Entry 1BM2 (X-ray diffraction, 2.10 A resolution); this record covers chains A and L.

[Chain A]
Protein: Protein (growth factor receptor bound protein 2)
Organism: Homo sapiens
Notes: fragment: sh2 domain
UniProtKB: P29354; residue numbers follow UniProt; this construct covers 47-163
Amino-acid sequence (117 residues; numbered 47 to 163; the number before each row is that of its first residue):
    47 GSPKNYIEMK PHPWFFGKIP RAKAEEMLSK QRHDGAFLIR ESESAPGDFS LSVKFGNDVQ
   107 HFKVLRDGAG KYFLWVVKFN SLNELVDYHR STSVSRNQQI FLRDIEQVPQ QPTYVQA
Unresolved in the structure: 47-54, 153-163
Construct notes: cloning artifact (47-48)

[Chain L]
Protein: Protein (PKF273-791)
Amino-acid sequence (7 residues; each row starts with the number of its first residue):
     1 XKYVNVP
Modified positions: ACE (acetyl group) at position 1; Lys2 (l-thialysine; SLZ); Tyr3 (o-phosphotyrosine; PTR)
Glycans and other covalent adducts: covalent link Lys2-Pro7

[Interface between chain A and chain L]
Pairs across the interface - 18 pairs, chain A then chain L:
  Arg67(A) - Lys2(L)  hydrogen bond (side chain-backbone)
  Arg67(A) - Tyr3(L)
  Arg86(A) - Tyr3(L)
  Ser88(A) - Tyr3(L)
  Glu89(A) - Tyr3(L)
  Ser90(A) - Tyr3(L)
  Ser96(A) - Tyr3(L)
  Gln106(A) - Val4(L)
  His107(A) - Tyr3(L)
  His107(A) - Val4(L)  hydrogen bond (backbone-backbone)
  Phe108(A) - Tyr3(L)
  Phe108(A) - Val4(L)  hydrophobic
  Phe108(A) - Asn5(L)
  Lys109(A) - Tyr3(L)
  Lys109(A) - Asn5(L)  hydrogen bond (backbone-side chain)
  Leu120(A) - Asn5(L)  hydrogen bond (backbone-side chain)
  Trp121(A) - Asn5(L)
  Asn143(A) - Val4(L)
Interface residues without a listed pair, chain A (15 interface residues in all): Leu111, Ser141
Interface residues without a listed pair, chain L (6 interface residues in all): ACE_1, Val6

[In short]
Chain A and chain L form an interface of 15 and 6 residues respectively; the contacts include 4 hydrogen
bonds. Among the polar pairs are Arg67(A)-Lys2(L), Lys109(A)-Asn5(L) and Leu120(A)-Asn5(L).
Chain A is Protein (growth factor receptor bound protein 2) (Homo sapiens) and chain L is Protein
(PKF273-791); the structure, GRB2-SH2 domain in complex with cyclo-[n-alpha-acetyl-L-thi
alysyl-O-phosphotyrosyl-valyl-asparagyl-valyl-prolyl] (PKF273-791), was determined by X-ray diffraction
together with 1BMB from the same study.
